PDB entry 8QSY | electron microscopy, 2.68 A resolution | chains PP and PW of the 74 polymer chains in the assembly

Chain PP (and PW):
Molecule: HK97 gp6-like/SPP1 gp15-like head-tail connector
From: Haloferax tailed virus 1
Notes: chain PW of this document is another copy of the same molecule, construct and numbering; everything in this record applies to it too
UniProtKB: A0A410N6S3 (A0A410N6S3_9CAUD); residue numbers follow UniProt; this construct covers 1-141
Sequence (141 residues; row label = number of the first residue in the row):
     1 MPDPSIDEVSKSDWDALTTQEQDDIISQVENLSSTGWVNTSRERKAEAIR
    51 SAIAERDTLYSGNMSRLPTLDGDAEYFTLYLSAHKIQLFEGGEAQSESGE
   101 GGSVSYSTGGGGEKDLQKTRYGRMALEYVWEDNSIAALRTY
Disordered / not traced: 1
Ion coordination: Mg2+ site 1 near Asp71 (its only coordinating residue here); Mg2+ site 2: Glu127, Glu131 (shared with Asp132(PW) of chain PW); Mg2+ site 3: Asp132 (shared with 2 residues of chain PO)

How chain PP and chain PW interact:
Pairs across the interface - 63 pairs, chain PP then chain PW:
  Gln28(PP) - Glu47(PW)  hydrogen bond
  Gln28(PP) - Arg50(PW)
  Glu30(PP) - Arg44(PW)  hydrogen bond (backbone-side chain)
  Asn31(PP) - Glu43(PW)
  Asn31(PP) - Arg44(PW)
  Asn31(PP) - Glu47(PW)  hydrogen bond
  Asn31(PP) - Phe89(PW)
  Leu32(PP) - Glu47(PW)
  Leu32(PP) - Phe89(PW)
  Ser33(PP) - Arg44(PW)  hydrogen bond (backbone-side chain)
  Ser33(PP) - Phe89(PW)
  Ser34(PP) - Thr40(PW)
  Ser34(PP) - Arg44(PW)
  Ser34(PP) - Phe89(PW)  hydrogen bond (side chain-backbone)
  Ser34(PP) - Glu90(PW)
  Gly36(PP) - Arg44(PW)
  Gly72(PP) - Thr58(PW)
  Gly72(PP) - Leu59(PW)
  Asp73(PP) - Lys11(PW)  salt bridge
  Asp73(PP) - Ala54(PW)
  Asp73(PP) - Thr58(PW)  hydrogen bond (backbone-side chain)
  Glu75(PP) - Lys11(PW)  salt bridge
  Glu75(PP) - Arg50(PW)  salt bridge
  Tyr76(PP) - Glu47(PW)  hydrogen bond
  Tyr76(PP) - Arg50(PW)  hydrogen bond
  Tyr76(PP) - Ser51(PW)
  Tyr80(PP) - Ser51(PW)  hydrogen bond
  Tyr80(PP) - Lys85(PW)
  Glu100(PP) - Glu100(PW)
  Gly102(PP) - Ser98(PW)
  Ser103(PP) - Glu97(PW)
  Ser103(PP) - Ser98(PW)  hydrogen bond (backbone-backbone)
  Val104(PP) - Ser96(PW)
  Ser105(PP) - Ala94(PW)
  Ser105(PP) - Gln95(PW)  hydrogen bond (backbone-backbone)
  Ser105(PP) - Ser96(PW)  hydrogen bond (backbone-backbone)
  Tyr106(PP) - Gly91(PW)
  Tyr106(PP) - Glu93(PW)
  Tyr106(PP) - Gln95(PW)
  Ser107(PP) - Glu93(PW)  hydrogen bond (backbone-backbone)
  Ser107(PP) - Gln95(PW)
  Ser107(PP) - Thr108(PW)  hydrogen bond
  Ser107(PP) - Gly109(PW)
  Ser107(PP) - Lys118(PW)
  Thr108(PP) - Lys118(PW)  hydrogen bond (backbone-side chain)
  Arg120(PP) - Leu88(PW)  hydrogen bond (side chain-backbone)
  Arg120(PP) - Gly91(PW)
  Tyr121(PP) - Leu88(PW)
  Arg123(PP) - Glu113(PW)
  Arg123(PP) - Asp115(PW)
  Arg123(PP) - Lys118(PW)
  Met124(PP) - Lys85(PW)
  Met124(PP) - Leu88(PW)  hydrophobic
  Met124(PP) - Asp115(PW)
  Glu127(PP) - Leu59(PW)
  Glu127(PP) - Tyr60(PW)
  Glu127(PP) - Asp115(PW)
  Glu127(PP) - Asp132(PW)
  Tyr128(PP) - Ser51(PW)
  Tyr128(PP) - Glu55(PW)  hydrogen bond
  Tyr128(PP) - Leu59(PW)  hydrophobic
  Glu131(PP) - Lys114(PW)
  Glu131(PP) - Asp132(PW)
Other interface residues (no listed pair), chain PP (32 interface residues in all): Asp71, Leu79, Glu93, Gly109, Gln117
Other interface residues (no listed pair), chain PW (33 interface residues in all): Gly92, Gly99

Summary:
The interface between chain PP and chain PW involves 32 residues on one side and 33 on the other, with 17
hydrogen bonds and 3 salt bridges. Among the polar pairs are Asp73(PP)-Lys11(PW), Glu75(PP)-Lys11(PW) and
Glu75(PP)-Arg50(PW). Glu127(PP) and Glu131(PP) coordinate Mg2+ site 2.
Chain PP and chain PW are both HK97 gp6-like/SPP1 gp15-like head-tail connector (Haloferax tailed virus 1);
the structure, Portal capsid interface of full Haloferax tailed virus 1, was determined by electron
microscopy, deposited together with 8QPG, 8QPQ, 8QQN, 8QSI, 9FKB, 9H4P, 9H5B and 9H7V.
